Entry 8C4I (X-ray diffraction, 3.20 A resolution); this record covers chains C and F of the 10 polymer chains in the assembly.

[Chain C (and F)]
Molecule: BmSF-TAL
From: Bacillus aryabhattai
Notes: chain F of this document is another copy of the same molecule, construct and numbering; everything in this record applies to it too
UniProtKB: A0A7W3N5X5 (A0A7W3N5X5_9BACI); residues 1-226 here = UniProt positions 1-226
Amino-acid sequence (226 residues; each row starts with the number of its first residue):
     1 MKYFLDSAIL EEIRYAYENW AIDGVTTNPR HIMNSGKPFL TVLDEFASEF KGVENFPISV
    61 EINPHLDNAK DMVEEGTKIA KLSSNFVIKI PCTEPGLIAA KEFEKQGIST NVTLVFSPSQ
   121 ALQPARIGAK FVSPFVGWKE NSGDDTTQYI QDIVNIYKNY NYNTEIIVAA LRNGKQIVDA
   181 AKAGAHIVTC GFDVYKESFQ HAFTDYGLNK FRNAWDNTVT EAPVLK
Disordered / not traced: 223-226 (chain F: 222-226)
Curated features (UniProtKB/Swiss-Prot):
  - active site: Lys-89 (Schiff-base intermediate with substrate)

[How chain C and chain F interact]
Contacting residue pairs (75):
  Asn-28(C) / Phe-211(F)
  Pro-29(C) / Phe-211(F)
  Pro-29(C) / Ala-214(F)
  Arg-30(C) / Ala-214(F)
  Ile-32(C) / Thr-218(F)
  Met-33(C) / Ala-214(F)
  Met-33(C) / Asn-217(F)
  Met-33(C) / Thr-218(F)
  Pro-38(C) / Val-219(F)
  Phe-39(C) / Trp-215(F)  hydrophobic
  Phe-39(C) / Val-219(F)  hydrogen bond (backbone-backbone)
  Leu-40(C) / Thr-220(F)
  Glu-61(C) / Phe-211(F)
  Asn-63(C) / Trp-215(F)  hydrogen bond
  Pro-64(C) / Phe-211(F)
  Pro-64(C) / Arg-212(F)
  Pro-64(C) / Trp-215(F)
  His-65(C) / Arg-212(F)
  His-65(C) / Trp-215(F)
  His-65(C) / Asp-216(F)  salt bridge
  Pro-91(C) / Leu-208(F)  hydrophobic
  Cys-92(C) / Phe-199(F)
  Cys-92(C) / Gln-200(F)
  Cys-92(C) / Thr-204(F)
  Thr-93(C) / Gln-200(F)
  Thr-93(C) / Leu-208(F)
  Glu-94(C) / Tyr-15(F)  hydrogen bond
  Glu-94(C) / Trp-20(F)  hydrogen bond
  Glu-94(C) / Phe-199(F)
  Glu-94(C) / Gln-200(F)
  Leu-97(C) / Phe-199(F)  hydrophobic
  Ile-98(C) / Tyr-15(F)
  Ile-98(C) / Asn-19(F)
  Lys-101(C) / Glu-18(F)
  Lys-101(C) / Asn-19(F)
  Leu-114(C) / Thr-204(F)  hydrogen bond (backbone-side chain)
  Leu-114(C) / Gly-207(F)
  Leu-114(C) / Leu-208(F)
  Phe-116(C) / His-201(F)
  Phe-116(C) / Phe-203(F)
  Phe-116(C) / Thr-204(F)
  Pro-118(C) / Val-178(F)  hydrophobic
  Ser-119(C) / Val-178(F)
  Ser-119(C) / Ser-198(F)  hydrogen bond (side chain-backbone)
  Gln-120(C) / Ser-198(F)  hydrogen bond (backbone-backbone)
  Gln-120(C) / Phe-199(F)  hydrogen bond (side chain-backbone)
  Gln-120(C) / Gln-200(F)
  Gln-120(C) / His-201(F)
  Gln-120(C) / Thr-204(F)  hydrogen bond
  Leu-122(C) / Tyr-3(F)
  Gln-123(C) / Tyr-3(F)
  Gln-123(C) / Trp-20(F)  hydrogen bond (side chain-backbone)
  Gln-123(C) / Phe-199(F)
  Arg-126(C) / Met-1(F)  hydrogen bond (side chain-backbone)
  Arg-126(C) / Tyr-3(F)
  Arg-126(C) / Trp-20(F)  hydrogen bond (side chain-backbone)
  Arg-126(C) / Ala-21(F)  hydrogen bond (side chain-backbone)
  Arg-126(C) / Ile-22(F)
  Arg-126(C) / Asp-23(F)  salt bridge
  Trp-138(C) / Phe-203(F)
  Trp-138(C) / Tyr-206(F)  hydrophobic
  Trp-138(C) / Gly-207(F)
  Lys-139(C) / His-201(F)
  Ser-142(C) / Phe-203(F)
  Gln-148(C) / Lys-182(F)
  Asp-152(C) / Lys-182(F)  salt bridge
  Ile-156(C) / Ala-181(F)  hydrophobic
  Asn-159(C) / Lys-158(F)
  Asn-159(C) / Gly-184(F)
  Tyr-160(C) / Met-1(F)  hydrogen bond
  Tyr-160(C) / Ala-180(F)
  Tyr-160(C) / Ala-181(F)  hydrogen bond (side chain-backbone)
  Tyr-160(C) / Gly-184(F)
  Tyr-160(C) / Ala-185(F)  hydrogen bond (side chain-backbone)
  Tyr-162(C) / Met-1(F)  hydrogen bond (side chain-backbone)
Other interface residues (no listed pair), chain C (39 interface residues in all): Lys-37, Ser-117, Asp-144
Other interface residues (no listed pair), chain F (40 interface residues in all): Lys-2, Gly-174, Ile-177, Lys-196, Lys-210, Glu-221

[Overview]
Chain C and chain F form an interface of 39 and 40 residues respectively, with 17 hydrogen bonds and 3 salt
bridges. Polar pairs include His-65(C)/Asp-216(F), Arg-126(C)/Asp-23(F) and Asp-152(C)/Lys-182(F). UniProt
lists active-site residue Lys-89(C) on chain C.
Both chains are BmSF-TAL (Bacillus aryabhattai). Entry 8C4I (Ligand-free Crystal Structure of the decameric
Sulfofructose Transaldolase BmSF-TAL) was determined by X-ray diffraction, deposited together with 8BC2, 8BC3
and 8BC4.
